Entry 5EJK (X-ray diffraction, 3.80 A resolution); this record covers chains A and L of the 16 polymer chains in the assembly.

[Chain A]
Molecule: Gag-Pro-Pol polyprotein
Source organism: Rous sarcoma virus (strain Prague C)
Notes: EC 3.4.23.-, 2.7.7.49, 2.7.7.7, 3.1.26.4, 2.7.7.-, 3.1.-.-
Reference sequence: P03354 (POL_RSVP); residues 1-270 here correspond to UniProt positions 1281-1550 (UniProt number = residue number + 1280)
Sequence (270 residues; numbered 1 to 270; the number before each row is that of its first residue):
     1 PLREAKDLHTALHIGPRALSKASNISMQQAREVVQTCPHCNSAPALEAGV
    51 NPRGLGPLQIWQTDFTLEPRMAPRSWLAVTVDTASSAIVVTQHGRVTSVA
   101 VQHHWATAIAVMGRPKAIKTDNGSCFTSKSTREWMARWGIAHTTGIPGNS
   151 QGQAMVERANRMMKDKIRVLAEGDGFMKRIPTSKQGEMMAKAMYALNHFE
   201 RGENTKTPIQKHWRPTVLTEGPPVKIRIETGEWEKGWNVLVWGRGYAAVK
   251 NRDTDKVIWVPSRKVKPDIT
Unresolved in the structure: 270
Sequence notes: engineered mutation Ser-23 (Cys1303 in P03354), Mse-112 (Leu1392 in P03354), Mse-135 (Leu1415 in P03354), Mse-162 (Leu1442 in P03354), Mse-163 (Leu1443 in P03354), Mse-188 (Leu1468 in P03354), Mse-189 (Leu1469 in P03354); conflict Lys-166 (Arg1446 in P03354)
Modified residues: Mse-27, Mse-71, Mse-155, Mse-177, Mse-193 (selenomethionine; parent Met); Mse-112, Mse-135, Mse-162, Mse-163, Mse-188, Mse-189 (selenomethionine)
Swiss-Prot annotation at these positions:
  - DNA-binding region: Pro-222 to Thr-270 (Integrase-type)
  - region: Asp-268 to Thr-270 (Involved in homooctamerization)
  - binding site (Zn(2+)): His-9, His-13, Cys-37, Cys-40
  - binding site (Mg(2+)): Asp-64, Asp-121, Glu-157
Ion coordination: Zn2+: His-9, His-13, Cys-37, Cys-40
What the authors report for this chain:
  - catalytic residues: Asp-64, Asp-121, Glu-157
  - binding site for RSV Integrase (chain L): Thr-66, Arg-158, Arg-161, Lys-164, Glu-229
  - conformationally variable residues (order/disorder transition): Ser-150
  - binding site for RSV Integrase: Arg-17, Arg-31, Ser-124, Arg-227, Glu-229, Lys-266
  - mutagenesis - F199K: abolished catalytic activity on concerted integration (citing earlier work)
  - binding site for the 22-nt DNA strand: Arg-17, Arg-244, Arg-263
  - binding site for the 22-nt DNA strand: Arg-31, Arg-227, Trp-259, Arg-263
  - mutagenesis - R244A, R244C: decreased catalytic activity (citing earlier work)
  - contacts within the chain: Arg-227/Trp-233, Trp-233/Lys-266
  - mutagenesis - W233A, W233E: abolished binding to viral DNA LTR sequence (citing earlier work)
  - self-association interface (contacts with another copy of this molecule): Phe-199
  - mutagenesis - C23S/L112M/L135M/L162M/L163M/L188M/L189M: unchanged catalytic activity

[Chain L]
Molecule: RSV Integrase
Source organism: Rous sarcoma virus (strain Schmidt-Ruppin E)
Sequence (42 nucleotides; row label = number of the first residue in the row):
     1 GAGTATTGCATAAGACAACAGTGCACGAAAGAAGAAGACACT
Unresolved in the structure: 1-4

[Chain A / chain L interface]
Contacting residue pairs (17; chain A residue first):
  Asp-64(A) with DG21(L), phosphate contact
  Thr-66(A) with DC19(L), phosphate contact; DA20(L), hydrogen bond to the phosphate
  Leu-67(A) with DT22(L), sugar contact
  Trp-76(A) with DG21(L), sugar contact
  Ser-150(A) with DA20(L), base contact
  Glu-157(A) with DC19(L), sugar contact; DA20(L), sugar contact
  Arg-158(A) with DA17(L), base contact; DC19(L), base contact
  Asn-160(A) with DC19(L), sugar contact
  Arg-161(A) with DA17(L), sugar contact; DA18(L), hydrogen bond to the sugar; DC19(L), sugar contact
  Lys-164(A) with DC19(L), sugar contact; DA20(L), salt bridge to the phosphate
  Arg-244(A) with DA15(L), base contact
Also at the interface, not in a pair above, chain A (12 interface residues in all): Phe-65

[Summary]
12 residues of chain A and 7 residues of chain L are in contact; the contacts include 2 hydrogen bonds and 1
salt bridge. Polar contacts include Arg-161(A)/DA18(L), Thr-66(A)/DA20(L) and Lys-164(A)/DA20(L). The paper
reports catalytic residues Asp-64(A), Asp-121(A) and Glu-157(A); R244A and R244C of chain A reduce catalytic
activity; 6 substitutions were tested in all.
Here chain A is Gag-Pro-Pol polyprotein (Rous sarcoma virus (strain Prague C)) and chain L is RSV Integrase
(Rous sarcoma virus (strain Schmidt-Ruppin E)). Entry 5EJK (Crystal structure of the Rous sarcoma virus
intasome) was determined by X-ray diffraction.
